PDB entry 6ADS | electron microscopy, 2.84 A resolution | chains A and B of the 4 polymer chains in the assembly

Chain A:
Molecule: VP1
Source organism: Seneca valley virus
Sequence (258 residues; numbered 1 to 258; the number before each row is that of its first residue):
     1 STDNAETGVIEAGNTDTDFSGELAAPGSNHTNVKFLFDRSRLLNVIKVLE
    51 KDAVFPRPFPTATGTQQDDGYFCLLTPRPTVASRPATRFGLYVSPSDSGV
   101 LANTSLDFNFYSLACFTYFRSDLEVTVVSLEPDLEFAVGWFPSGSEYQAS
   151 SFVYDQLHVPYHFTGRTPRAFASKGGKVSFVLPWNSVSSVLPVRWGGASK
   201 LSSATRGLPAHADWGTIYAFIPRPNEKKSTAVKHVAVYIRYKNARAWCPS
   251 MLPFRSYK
Not modelled in the structure: 93-98

Chain B:
Molecule: VP2
Source organism: Seneca valley virus
Sequence (267 residues; row label = number of the first residue in the row):
    12 DRVTTQTAGNTAINTQSSLGVLCAYVEDPTKSDPPSSSTDQPTTTFTAID
    62 RWYTGRLNSWTKAVKTFSFQAVPLPGAFLSRQGGLNGGAFTATLHRHFLM
   112 KCGWQVQVQCNLTQFHQGALLVAMVPETTLDVKPDGKAKSLQELNEEQWV
   162 EMSDDYRTGKNMPFQSLGTYYRPPNWTWGPNFINPYQVTVFPHQILNART
   212 STSVDINVPYIGETPTQSSETQNSWTLLVMVLVPLDYKEGATTDPEITFS
   262 VRPTSPYFNGLRNRYTT
Not modelled in the structure: 145-157

Chain A / chain B interface:
Pairs across the interface (124; chain A residue first):
  Ala5(A) - Ile206(B)
  Glu6(A) - Leu30(B)
  Glu6(A) - Gln205(B)
  Glu6(A) - Ile206(B)
  Glu6(A) - Asn208(B)
  Glu6(A) - Thr211(B)
  Thr7(A) - Leu33(B)
  Thr7(A) - Gln205(B)  hydrogen bond (backbone-side chain)
  Gly8(A) - His204(B)
  Val9(A) - Leu33(B)  hydrophobic
  Phe59(A) - Gln176(B)
  Phe59(A) - Ser177(B)
  Phe59(A) - Tyr182(B)  hydrophobic
  Pro60(A) - Ser177(B)
  Pro60(A) - Gly179(B)
  Thr61(A) - Leu178(B)  hydrogen bond (backbone-backbone)
  Thr61(A) - Gly179(B)
  Thr61(A) - Thr180(B)  hydrogen bond (backbone-backbone)
  Thr61(A) - Tyr181(B)  hydrogen bond (backbone-backbone)
  Ala62(A) - Thr180(B)
  Ala62(A) - Tyr181(B)
  Thr63(A) - Thr180(B)  hydrogen bond (backbone-side chain)
  Thr65(A) - Tyr181(B)
  Gln67(A) - Tyr181(B)
  Gln67(A) - Tyr182(B)  hydrogen bond
  Asp69(A) - Tyr181(B)  hydrogen bond
  Asp69(A) - Tyr182(B)
  Arg78(A) - Pro191(B)
  Pro79(A) - Pro191(B)
  Val81(A) - Leu178(B)  hydrophobic
  Ala82(A) - Tyr182(B)
  Thr87(A) - Met173(B)
  Thr87(A) - Pro174(B)  hydrogen bond (side chain-backbone)
  Thr87(A) - Phe175(B)
  Thr87(A) - Gly190(B)
  Thr87(A) - Pro191(B)
  Arg88(A) - Lys171(B)  hydrogen bond (side chain-backbone)
  Arg88(A) - Asn172(B)  hydrogen bond (side chain-backbone)
  Arg88(A) - Met173(B)  hydrogen bond (side chain-backbone)
  Arg88(A) - Phe175(B)
  Arg88(A) - Trp187(B)
  Arg88(A) - Trp189(B)
  Phe89(A) - Trp187(B)
  Phe89(A) - Thr188(B)  hydrogen bond (backbone-backbone)
  Phe89(A) - Trp189(B)  hydrogen bond (backbone-backbone)
  Gly90(A) - Asn186(B)
  Gly90(A) - Trp187(B)
  Leu91(A) - Pro185(B)
  Leu91(A) - Asn186(B)  hydrogen bond (backbone-backbone)
  Leu91(A) - Thr188(B)
  Tyr92(A) - Arg183(B)  hydrogen bond (side chain-backbone)
  Tyr92(A) - Pro185(B)  hydrophobic
  Gly99(A) - Arg183(B)
  Val100(A) - Tyr181(B)  hydrogen bond (backbone-backbone)
  Val100(A) - Tyr182(B)
  Val100(A) - Arg183(B)  hydrogen bond (backbone-backbone)
  Leu101(A) - Arg183(B)
  Ala102(A) - Leu178(B)  hydrophobic
  Ala102(A) - Tyr182(B)  hydrophobic
  Leu106(A) - Trp189(B)  hydrophobic
  Tyr111(A) - Trp189(B)  hydrophobic
  Tyr111(A) - Pro191(B)  hydrophobic
  Thr117(A) - Pro137(B)
  Thr117(A) - Glu138(B)
  Tyr118(A) - Glu138(B)  hydrogen bond
  Tyr118(A) - Ile222(B)  hydrophobic
  Tyr118(A) - Gly223(B)  hydrogen bond (side chain-backbone)
  Tyr118(A) - Glu224(B)
  Ser188(A) - Glu224(B)
  Ser189(A) - Glu224(B)  hydrogen bond (backbone-backbone)
  Ser189(A) - Pro226(B)
  Val190(A) - Glu224(B)  hydrogen bond (backbone-backbone)
  Pro192(A) - Glu224(B)
  Val193(A) - Pro191(B)
  Arg194(A) - Glu138(B)
  Arg194(A) - Pro191(B)
  Arg194(A) - Asn192(B)
  Arg194(A) - Phe193(B)
  Trp195(A) - Glu138(B)
  Trp195(A) - Thr140(B)
  Trp195(A) - Asn192(B)  hydrogen bond (backbone-side chain)
  Trp195(A) - Glu224(B)
  Gly196(A) - Glu138(B)  hydrogen bond (backbone-side chain)
  Gly196(A) - Thr139(B)
  Gly196(A) - Thr140(B)
  Gly196(A) - Asn234(B)
  Gly197(A) - Glu138(B)
  Gly197(A) - Thr232(B)
  Ala198(A) - Thr232(B)
  Lys200(A) - Thr232(B)
  Leu201(A) - Ser229(B)
  Leu201(A) - Tyr276(B)  hydrogen bond (backbone-side chain)
  Thr205(A) - Pro174(B)
  Thr205(A) - Phe175(B)
  Thr205(A) - Gln176(B)
  Arg206(A) - Thr139(B)
  Arg206(A) - Asp142(B)  salt bridge
  Arg206(A) - Val143(B)
  Arg206(A) - Pro174(B)
  Arg206(A) - Asn234(B)  hydrogen bond
  Gly207(A) - Thr140(B)
  Leu208(A) - Gln176(B)
  Cys248(A) - Ile222(B)  hydrophobic
  Pro249(A) - Tyr36(B)
  Pro249(A) - Val201(B)  hydrophobic
  Pro249(A) - Phe202(B)
  Ser250(A) - Val201(B)
  Ser250(A) - Phe202(B)
  Met251(A) - Phe193(B)
  Met251(A) - Ile194(B)  hydrophobic
  Met251(A) - Asn195(B)  hydrogen bond (side chain-backbone)
  Met251(A) - Gln198(B)
  Met251(A) - Phe202(B)  hydrophobic
  Leu252(A) - Phe193(B)
  Leu252(A) - Asn195(B)  hydrogen bond (backbone-side chain)
  Leu252(A) - Gln198(B)  hydrogen bond (backbone-side chain)
  Pro253(A) - Trp189(B)
  Pro253(A) - Phe193(B)
  Pro253(A) - Asn195(B)
  Phe254(A) - Arg168(B)
  Phe254(A) - Asn195(B)
  Phe254(A) - Pro196(B)
  Phe254(A) - Tyr197(B)  hydrophobic
  Tyr257(A) - Tyr197(B)
Interface residues without a listed pair, chain A (58 interface residues in all): Pro56, Gly64, Pro209
Interface residues without a listed pair, chain B (60 interface residues in all): Phe109, Gly170, Pro184, Val199, Thr225, Gln228, Glu231, Gln233

Overview:
Chain A and chain B form an interface of 58 and 60 residues respectively, with 28 hydrogen bonds and 1 salt
bridge. Polar contacts include Arg206(A)-Asp142(B), Thr7(A)-Gln205(B) and Thr63(A)-Thr180(B).
Here chain A is VP1 and chain B is VP2, both from Seneca valley virus. Entry 6ADS (Structure of Seneca Valley
Virus in acidic conditions) was determined by electron microscopy (same publication as 6ADL, 6ADM, 6ADR and
6ADT).
